PDB entry 5OVT | X-ray diffraction, 2.95 A resolution | chains A and a of the 14 polymer chains in the assembly

# Chain A
Protein: BPH
Source organism: Thiobacillus denitrificans
Sequence (201 residues; each row starts with the number of its first residue):
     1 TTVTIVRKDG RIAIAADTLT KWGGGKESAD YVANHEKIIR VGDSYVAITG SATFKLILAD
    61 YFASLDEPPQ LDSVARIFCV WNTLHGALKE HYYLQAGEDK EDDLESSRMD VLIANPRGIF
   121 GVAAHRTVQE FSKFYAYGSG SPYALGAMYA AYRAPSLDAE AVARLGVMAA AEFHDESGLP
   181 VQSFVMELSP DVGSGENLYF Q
Disordered / not traced: 96-102, 191-201
Modified positions: Mse109, Mse148, Mse168 (selenomethionine; parent Met); Mse186 (selenomethionine; parent Leu)
What the authors report for this chain:
  - binding site for Epoxomicin (chain a): Thr1
  - catalytic residues: Thr1

# Chain a
Protein: Epoxomicin
Sequence (5 residues; numbered 1 to 5; the number before each row is that of its first residue):
     1 XXITX
Modified positions: ACE (acetyl group) at position 1; IML (N-methyl-isoleucine) at position 2; 6VO ((3R,4S)-4-azanyl-2,6-dimethyl-heptane-2,3-diol) at position 5

# Interface between chain A and chain a
Contacting residue pairs (23; chain A residue first):
  Thr1(A) - 6VO_5(a)  covalent bond
  Leu19(A) - 6VO_5(a)
  Thr20(A) - Ile3(a)
  Thr20(A) - Thr4(a)
  Lys21(A) - Ile3(a)
  Lys21(A) - Thr4(a)  hydrogen bond (backbone-backbone)
  Lys21(A) - 6VO_5(a)
  Trp22(A) - ACE_1(a)
  Trp22(A) - IML_2(a)
  Trp22(A) - Ile3(a)  hydrophobic
  Glu27(A) - Ile3(a)
  Lys37(A) - 6VO_5(a)
  Ile48(A) - 6VO_5(a)
  Thr49(A) - 6VO_5(a)
  Gly50(A) - Thr4(a)
  Gly50(A) - 6VO_5(a)  hydrogen bond (backbone-backbone)
  Ser51(A) - Ile3(a)
  Ala52(A) - Ile3(a)  hydrogen bond (backbone-backbone)
  Ala52(A) - Thr4(a)
  Ala52(A) - 6VO_5(a)
  Lys55(A) - 6VO_5(a)
  Ser139(A) - 6VO_5(a)
  Glu176(A) - 6VO_5(a)
Other interface residues (no listed pair), chain A (16 interface residues in all): Gly23

# Overview
The interface between chain A and chain a involves 16 residues on one side and 5 on the other; the contacts
include 1 covalent bond and 3 hydrogen bonds. Backbone hydrogen bonds pair Lys21(A)-Thr4(a), Gly50(A)-6VO_5(a)
and Ala52(A)-Ile3(a). From the paper: the catalytic residue Thr1(A); a binding site for Epoxomicin (chain a)
at Thr1(A).
Here chain A is BPH (Thiobacillus denitrificans) and chain a is Epoxomicin. Entry 5OVT (Thiobacillus
denitrificans BPH in complex with Epoxomicin) was determined by X-ray diffraction (same publication as 5OVS
and 5OVU).
